Entry 6NSZ (X-ray diffraction, 2.20 A resolution); this record covers chains A and D of the 4 polymer chains in the assembly.

[Chain A (and D)]
Protein: Catalase-3
From: Neurospora crassa (strain ATCC 24698 / 74-OR23-1A / CBS 708.71 / DSM 1257 / FGSC 987)
Notes: EC 1.11.1.6; chain D of this document is another copy of the same molecule, construct and numbering; everything in this record applies to it too
Reference sequence: Q9C169 (CAT3_NEUCR); residues 1-719 here = UniProt positions 1-719
Chain sequence (719 residues; numbered 1 to 719; the number before each row is that of its first residue):
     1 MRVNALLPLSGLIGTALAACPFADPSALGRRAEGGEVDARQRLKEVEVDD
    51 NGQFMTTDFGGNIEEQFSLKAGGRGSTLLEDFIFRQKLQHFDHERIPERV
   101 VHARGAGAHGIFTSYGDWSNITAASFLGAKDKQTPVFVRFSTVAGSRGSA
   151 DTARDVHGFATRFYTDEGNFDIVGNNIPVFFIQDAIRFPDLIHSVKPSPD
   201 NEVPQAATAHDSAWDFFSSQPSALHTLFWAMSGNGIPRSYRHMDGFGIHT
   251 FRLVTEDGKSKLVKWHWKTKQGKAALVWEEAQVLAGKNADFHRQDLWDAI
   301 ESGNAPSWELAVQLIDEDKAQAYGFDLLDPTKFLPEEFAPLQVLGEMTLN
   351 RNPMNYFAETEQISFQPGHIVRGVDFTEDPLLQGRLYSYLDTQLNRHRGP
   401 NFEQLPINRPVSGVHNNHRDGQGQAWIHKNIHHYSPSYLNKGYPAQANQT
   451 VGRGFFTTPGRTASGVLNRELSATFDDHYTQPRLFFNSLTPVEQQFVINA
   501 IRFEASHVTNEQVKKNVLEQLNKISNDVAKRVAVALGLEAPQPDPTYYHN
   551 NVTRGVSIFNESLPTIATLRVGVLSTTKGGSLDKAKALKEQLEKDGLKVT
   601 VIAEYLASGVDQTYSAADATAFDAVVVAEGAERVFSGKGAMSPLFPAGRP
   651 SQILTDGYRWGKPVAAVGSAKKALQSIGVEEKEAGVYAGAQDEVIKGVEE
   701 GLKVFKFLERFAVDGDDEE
Unresolved in the structure: 1-37 (chain D: 1-37, 716-719)
Curated features (UniProtKB/Swiss-Prot):
  - active site: His102, Asn175
  - binding site (heme): Tyr389
Ion coordination: heme Fe near Tyr389 (its only coordinating residue here)
Ligand contacts: heme (HEM): Arg99, Val100, Val101, His102, Arg139, Ser141, Gly158, Phe159, Ala160, Val173, Gly174, Asn175, Phe180, Ala185, Phe188, Ile248, His249, Ser364, Phe365, Leu381, Gly384, Arg385, Ser388, Tyr389, Thr392, Gln393, Arg396

[Chain A / chain D interface]
Contacting residue pairs (259):
  Glu65(A) with Ile186(D)
  Gln66(A) with Ile186(D); Arg187(D), hydrogen bond (backbone-side chain); Asp190(D)
  Phe67(A) with Asp184(D); Ile186(D); Arg187(D); Arg469(D); Glu470(D); Leu471(D)
  Ser68(A) with Asp184(D), hydrogen bond; Ile186(D); Asn468(D); Arg469(D)
  Leu69(A) with Asn468(D); Arg469(D)
  Lys70(A) with Asp184(D), salt bridge; Pro380(D); Val466(D); Leu467(D); Asn468(D), hydrogen bond (backbone-backbone); Glu470(D), hydrogen bond (side chain-backbone)
  Ala71(A) with Ala463(D); Leu467(D), hydrophobic
  Gly72(A) with Ser464(D); Val466(D), hydrogen bond (backbone-backbone); Asn468(D), hydrogen bond (backbone-side chain)
  Gly73(A) with Ser464(D); Asn468(D)
  Arg74(A) with Ala320(D); Gln321(D); Asp326(D), salt bridge; Leu328(D); Glu378(D); Ser472(D)
  Gly75(A) with Glu378(D)
  Ser76(A) with Glu378(D); Gln383(D); Arg461(D), hydrogen bond
  Thr77(A) with Gln383(D), hydrogen bond (backbone-side chain)
  Leu78(A) with Leu467(D), hydrophobic
  Asp81(A) with Arg469(D), salt bridge
  Phe84(A) with Ala185(D); Ile186(D), hydrophobic; Gly384(D); Tyr387(D), hydrophobic
  Arg85(A) with Tyr387(D), hydrogen bond (backbone-side chain)
  Lys87(A) with Ile186(D), hydrogen bond (side chain-backbone); Pro189(D); Asp190(D), salt bridge
  Leu88(A) with Ala185(D); Pro189(D); Tyr387(D), hydrophobic; Ser388(D)
  Gln89(A) with Tyr387(D); Asp391(D)
  Phe91(A) with Val100(D); Phe188(D), hydrophobic; Pro189(D), hydrophobic; Ile192(D), hydrophobic
  Asp92(A) with Tyr387(D); Ser388(D), hydrogen bond; Asp391(D); Thr392(D), hydrogen bond (backbone-side chain); Asn395(D)
  His93(A) with Asp391(D), salt bridge; Leu394(D); Asn395(D)
  Glu94(A) with His193(D), salt bridge
  Arg95(A) with Pro97(D); Glu98(D); Val100(D), hydrogen bond (side chain-backbone); Lys196(D); Asn395(D), hydrogen bond (backbone-side chain)
  Ile96(A) with Pro97(D)
  Pro97(A) with Arg95(D); Pro97(D); Arg398(D)
  Glu98(A) with Arg95(D); Arg147(D), salt bridge
  Val100(A) with Phe91(D); Arg95(D), hydrogen bond (backbone-side chain)
  Arg104(A) with Gln205(D)
  Ser146(A) with Arg147(D), hydrogen bond; Gly148(D)
  Arg147(A) with Glu98(D), salt bridge; Ser146(D), hydrogen bond; Arg147(D); Glu202(D), salt bridge
  Gly148(A) with Ser146(D); Gly148(D); Ser149(D), hydrogen bond (backbone-backbone); Gln205(D)
  Ser149(A) with Gly148(D)
  Asp184(A) with Phe67(D); Ser68(D), hydrogen bond; Lys70(D), salt bridge
  Ala185(A) with Phe84(D); Leu88(D)
  Ile186(A) with Glu65(D); Gln66(D); Phe67(D); Ser68(D); Phe84(D), hydrophobic; Lys87(D), hydrogen bond (backbone-side chain); Leu88(D), hydrophobic
  Arg187(A) with Gln66(D), hydrogen bond (side chain-backbone); Phe67(D)
  Phe188(A) with Phe91(D), hydrophobic
  Pro189(A) with Lys87(D); Leu88(D); Phe91(D), hydrophobic
  Asp190(A) with Gln66(D), hydrogen bond; Lys87(D), salt bridge
  Ile192(A) with Phe91(D), hydrophobic
  His193(A) with Glu94(D), salt bridge
  Lys196(A) with Arg95(D)
  Pro199(A) with Asn355(D); Tyr356(D), hydrogen bond (backbone-backbone)
  Asp200(A) with Trp297(D); Pro353(D); Met354(D); Tyr356(D)
  Asn201(A) with Arg293(D); Trp297(D); Tyr356(D)
  Glu202(A) with Arg147(D), salt bridge; Asp290(D); Arg293(D), salt bridge; Tyr356(D), hydrogen bond
  Val203(A) with Asp290(D); Arg293(D); Gln294(D)
  Pro204(A) with Asp290(D)
  Gln205(A) with Arg104(D); Gly148(D); Asp290(D), hydrogen bond (backbone-side chain)
  Glu279(A) with Pro646(D); Arg649(D)
  Gln282(A) with Gly286(D); Lys287(D), hydrogen bond
  Ala285(A) with Gly286(D)
  Gly286(A) with Gln282(D); Ala285(D); Gly286(D)
  Lys287(A) with Gln282(D), hydrogen bond
  Asp290(A) with Glu202(D); Val203(D); Pro204(D); Gln205(D), hydrogen bond (side chain-backbone)
  Arg293(A) with Asn201(D); Glu202(D), salt bridge; Val203(D)
  Gln294(A) with Val203(D)
  Trp297(A) with Asp200(D); Asn201(D)
  Gln321(A) with Arg74(D)
  Asp326(A) with Arg74(D), salt bridge
  Leu328(A) with Arg74(D)
  Pro353(A) with Asp200(D)
  Met354(A) with Asp200(D)
  Asn355(A) with Pro199(D)
  Tyr356(A) with Pro199(D), hydrogen bond (backbone-backbone); Asp200(D), hydrogen bond (backbone-backbone); Asn201(D); Glu202(D), hydrogen bond
  Glu378(A) with Arg74(D); Gly75(D); Ser76(D)
  Pro380(A) with Lys70(D)
  Gln383(A) with Ser76(D); Thr77(D), hydrogen bond (side chain-backbone)
  Gly384(A) with Phe84(D)
  Tyr387(A) with Phe84(D), hydrophobic; Arg85(D), hydrogen bond (side chain-backbone); Leu88(D), hydrophobic; Gln89(D); Asp92(D)
  Ser388(A) with Leu88(D); Asp92(D), hydrogen bond
  Asp391(A) with Gln89(D); Asp92(D); His93(D), salt bridge
  Thr392(A) with Asp92(D), hydrogen bond (side chain-backbone)
  Leu394(A) with His93(D)
  Asn395(A) with Asp92(D); His93(D); Arg95(D), hydrogen bond (side chain-backbone)
  Arg398(A) with Arg95(D); Arg398(D)
  Arg461(A) with Ser76(D), hydrogen bond
  Ala463(A) with Ala71(D)
  Ser464(A) with Gly72(D); Gly73(D)
  Val466(A) with Lys70(D); Gly72(D), hydrogen bond (backbone-backbone)
  Leu467(A) with Lys70(D); Ala71(D), hydrophobic; Leu78(D), hydrophobic
  Asn468(A) with Ser68(D); Leu69(D); Lys70(D), hydrogen bond (backbone-backbone); Gly72(D), hydrogen bond (side chain-backbone); Gly73(D)
  Arg469(A) with Phe67(D); Ser68(D); Leu69(D); Asp81(D), salt bridge; Ile83(D)
  Glu470(A) with Phe67(D); Lys70(D), hydrogen bond (backbone-side chain)
  Leu471(A) with Phe67(D); Lys70(D)
  Ser472(A) with Arg74(D)
  Asn499(A) with Pro643(D)
  Arg502(A) with Pro643(D); Leu644(D)
  Phe503(A) with Ser615(D); Ala616(D), hydrophobic
  Ser506(A) with Thr613(D)
  His507(A) with Ala616(D)
  Val534(A) with Tyr605(D)
  Ala535(A) with Tyr605(D); Leu606(D), hydrogen bond (backbone-backbone); Thr613(D)
  Leu536(A) with Leu606(D)
  Gly537(A) with Leu606(D)
  Tyr605(A) with Val534(D); Ala535(D)
  Leu606(A) with Ser506(D); Ala535(D), hydrogen bond (backbone-backbone); Leu536(D); Gly537(D)
  Thr613(A) with Ser506(D); Ala535(D)
  Ser615(A) with Phe503(D)
  Ala616(A) with Phe503(D), hydrophobic; Ser506(D); His507(D)
  Pro643(A) with Asn499(D), hydrogen bond (backbone-side chain); Arg502(D); Ala712(D); Val713(D); Asp714(D)
  Leu644(A) with Arg502(D); Ala535(D), hydrophobic
  Pro646(A) with Glu279(D)
  Ala647(A) with Arg659(D), hydrogen bond (backbone-side chain)
  Gly648(A) with Arg659(D)
  Arg649(A) with Glu279(D)
  Gln652(A) with Gln652(D), hydrogen bond
  Arg659(A) with Ala647(D); Gly648(D)
  Ala712(A) with Pro643(D)
  Val713(A) with Pro643(D)
  Asp714(A) with Pro643(D)
  Asp717(A) with Lys638(D); Met641(D); Pro643(D)
Also at the interface, not in a pair above, chain A (124 interface residues in all): Glu64, Ile83, Arg99, Val101, Gln220, Val283, Ala320, Gly465, Lys514, Ser642
Also at the interface, not in a pair above, chain D (126 interface residues in all): Glu64, Ile96, Arg99, Val101, Gln220, Val283, Gly465, Gln495, Lys514, Ser642

[Overview]
124 residues of chain A face 126 of chain D across their interface; the contacts include 46 hydrogen bonds and
18 salt bridges. Among the polar pairs are Lys70(A)-Asp184(D), Arg74(A)-Asp326(D) and Asp81(A)-Arg469(D).
Bound to chain A: heme.
Chain A and chain D are both Catalase-3 (Neurospora crassa (strain ATCC 24698 / 74-OR23-1A / CBS 708.71 / DSM
1257 / FGSC 987)); the structure, X-ray reduced Catalase 3 from N.Crassa (0.526 MGy), was determined by X-ray
diffraction, deposited together with 6NSW, 6NSY, 6NT0, 6NT1 and 4AJ9.
